8Y6Q - chains H and O of the 16 polymer chains in the assembly; structure by electron microscopy, 7.00 A resolution (low resolution: residue-level contacts below are approximate; hydrogen-bond / salt-bridge calls are withheld).

# Chain H (and O)
Name: Apaf-1 related killer DARK
Organism: Drosophila melanogaster
Notes: chain O of this document is another copy of the same molecule, construct and numbering; everything in this record applies to it too
UniProt: Q7KLI1 (Q7KLI1_DROME); residues 10-1246 here = UniProt positions 10-1246
Sequence (1237 residues; numbered 10 to 1246; the number before each row is that of its first residue):
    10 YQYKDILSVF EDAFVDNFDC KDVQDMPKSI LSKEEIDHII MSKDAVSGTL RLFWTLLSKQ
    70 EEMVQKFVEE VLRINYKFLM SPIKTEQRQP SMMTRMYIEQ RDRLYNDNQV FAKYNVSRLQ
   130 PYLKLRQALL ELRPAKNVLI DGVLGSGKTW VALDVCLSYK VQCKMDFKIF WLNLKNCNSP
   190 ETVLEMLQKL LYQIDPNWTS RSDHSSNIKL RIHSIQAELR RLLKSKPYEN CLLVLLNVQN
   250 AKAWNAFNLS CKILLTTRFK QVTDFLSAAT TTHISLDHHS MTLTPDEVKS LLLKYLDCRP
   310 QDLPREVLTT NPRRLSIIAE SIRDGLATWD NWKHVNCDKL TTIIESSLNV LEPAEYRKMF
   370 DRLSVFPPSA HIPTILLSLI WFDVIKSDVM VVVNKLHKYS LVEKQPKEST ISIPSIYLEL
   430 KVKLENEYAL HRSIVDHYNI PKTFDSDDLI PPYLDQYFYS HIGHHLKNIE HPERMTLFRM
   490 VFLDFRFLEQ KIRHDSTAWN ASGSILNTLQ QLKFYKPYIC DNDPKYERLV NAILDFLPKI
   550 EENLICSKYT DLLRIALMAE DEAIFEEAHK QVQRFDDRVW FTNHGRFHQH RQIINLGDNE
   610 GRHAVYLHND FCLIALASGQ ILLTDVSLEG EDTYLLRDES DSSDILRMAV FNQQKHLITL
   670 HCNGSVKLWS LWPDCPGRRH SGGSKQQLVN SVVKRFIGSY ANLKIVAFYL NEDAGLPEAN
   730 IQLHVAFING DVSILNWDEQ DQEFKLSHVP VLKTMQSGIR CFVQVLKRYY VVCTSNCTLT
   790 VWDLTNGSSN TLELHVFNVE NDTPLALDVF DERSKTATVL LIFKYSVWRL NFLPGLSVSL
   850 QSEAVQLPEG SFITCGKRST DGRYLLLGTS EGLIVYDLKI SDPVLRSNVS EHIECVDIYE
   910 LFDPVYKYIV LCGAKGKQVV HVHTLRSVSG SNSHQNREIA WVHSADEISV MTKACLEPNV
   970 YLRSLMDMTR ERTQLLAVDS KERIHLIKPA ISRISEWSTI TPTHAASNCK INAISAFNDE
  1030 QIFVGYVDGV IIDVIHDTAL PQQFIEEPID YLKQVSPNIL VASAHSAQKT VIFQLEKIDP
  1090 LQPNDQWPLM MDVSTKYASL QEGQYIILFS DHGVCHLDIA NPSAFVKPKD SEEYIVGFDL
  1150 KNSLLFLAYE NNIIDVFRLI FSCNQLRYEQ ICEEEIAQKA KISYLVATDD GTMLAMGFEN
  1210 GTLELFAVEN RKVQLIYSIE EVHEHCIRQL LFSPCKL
Not modelled in the structure: 334-335, 390-395, 416-417, 504-515, 550-557, 584-606, 688, 693, 698-701, 741-745, 754-755, 788-802, 827, 838-840, 859-861, 871, 932-933, 943-945, 962-963, 972-974, 982-983, 1001-1006, 1014-1017, 1033-1035, 1044, 1054-1055, 1073-1075, 1086-1089, 1095-1097, 1106-1107, 1114-1119, 1128, 1138-1140, 1156-1162, 1168-1179, 1197-1198, 1206-1214 (chain O: 334-335, 390-395, 416-417, 504-515, 550-557, 584-606, 688, 693, 698-701, 741-745, 754-755, 788-802, 827, 838-840, 859-861, 871, 932-933, 943-945, 953-954, 962-963, 972-974, 982-983, 993-994, 1001-1006, 1014-1017, 1033-1035, 1044, 1054-1055, 1073-1075, 1086-1089, 1095-1097, 1106-1107, 1114-1119, 1128, 1138-1140, 1156-1162, 1168-1179, 1197-1198, 1206-1214)

# Interface between chain H and chain O
Residue-residue contacts (22; chain H residue first):
  Tyr10(H) - Arg142(O)
  Asp111(H) - Ala144(O)
  Asn115(H) - Ala144(O)
  Asn115(H) - Trp253(O)
  Asn115(H) - Thr279(O)
  Gln118(H) - Trp253(O)
  Gln118(H) - Leu275(O)
  Gln118(H) - Ser276(O)
  Gln118(H) - Thr279(O)
  Gln118(H) - Thr280(O)
  Lys122(H) - Leu275(O)
  Lys122(H) - Ser276(O)
  Lys122(H) - Ala277(O)
  Lys122(H) - His282(O)
  Tyr123(H) - Asp273(O)
  Lys198(H) - His222(O)
  Tyr201(H) - Arg229(O)
  Pro205(H) - Arg229(O)
  Asp333(H) - Met399(O)
  Asp333(H) - Asn403(O)
  Asp339(H) - Ser396(O)
  Val344(H) - Ser396(O)
Other interface residues (no listed pair), chain H (15 interface residues in all): Arg112, Tyr114, Asn340
Other interface residues (no listed pair), chain O (17 interface residues in all): Lys145, Phe274

# Overview
15 residues of chain H and 17 residues of chain O are in contact.
Both chains are Apaf-1 related killer DARK (Drosophila melanogaster). Entry 8Y6Q (Structure of the Dark/Dronc
complex) was determined by electron microscopy (same publication as 8Y6P).
